3Q9P - chain A; structure by X-ray diffraction, 2.00 A resolution.

Chain A:
Protein: Heat shock protein beta-1
Source organism: Homo sapiens
UniProt: P04792 (HSPB1_HUMAN); residue numbers follow UniProt; this construct covers 90-171
Amino-acid sequence (85 residues; row label = number of the first residue in the row):
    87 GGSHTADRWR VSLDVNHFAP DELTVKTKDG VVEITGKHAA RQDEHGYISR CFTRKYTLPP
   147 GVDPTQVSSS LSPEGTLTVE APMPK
Unresolved in the structure: 87-88, 126-132
Differences from the reference sequence: expression tag (87-89); engineered mutation Ala125 (Glu in P04792), Ala126 (Glu in P04792)
UniProt features mapped onto this chain:
  - modified residue: Ser98 (Phosphoserine), Lys123 (N6-acetyllysine)
  - natural variant: Leu99 (L99M: In HMND3), Arg127 (R127W: In HMND3), Gln128 (Q128R: In HMND3; uncertain significance), Ser135 (S135F: In CMT2F and HMND3), Arg136 (R136L: In CMT2F and HMND3; R136W: In CMT2F), Arg140 (R140G: In HMND3), Lys141 (K141Q: In HMND3), Thr151 (T151I: In HMND3), Ser156 (S156Y: No effect on oligomerization), Thr164 (T164A: In CMT2F)

Summary:
Chain A is Heat shock protein beta-1 (Homo sapiens); the structure, HspB1 fragment, was determined by X-ray
diffraction together with 3Q9Q from the same study.
